PDB entry 8FXI | electron microscopy, 2.70 A resolution | chains B and C of the 8 polymer chains in the assembly

[Chain B (and C)]
Protein: RimK domain-containing protein ATP-grasp
Source organism: Stanieria sp. NIES-3757
Notes: chain C of this document is another copy of the same molecule, construct and numbering; everything in this record applies to it too
UniProt: A0A140K0M0 (A0A140K0M0_9CYAN); residue numbers follow UniProt; this construct covers 1-636
Sequence (642 residues; each row starts with the number of its first residue):
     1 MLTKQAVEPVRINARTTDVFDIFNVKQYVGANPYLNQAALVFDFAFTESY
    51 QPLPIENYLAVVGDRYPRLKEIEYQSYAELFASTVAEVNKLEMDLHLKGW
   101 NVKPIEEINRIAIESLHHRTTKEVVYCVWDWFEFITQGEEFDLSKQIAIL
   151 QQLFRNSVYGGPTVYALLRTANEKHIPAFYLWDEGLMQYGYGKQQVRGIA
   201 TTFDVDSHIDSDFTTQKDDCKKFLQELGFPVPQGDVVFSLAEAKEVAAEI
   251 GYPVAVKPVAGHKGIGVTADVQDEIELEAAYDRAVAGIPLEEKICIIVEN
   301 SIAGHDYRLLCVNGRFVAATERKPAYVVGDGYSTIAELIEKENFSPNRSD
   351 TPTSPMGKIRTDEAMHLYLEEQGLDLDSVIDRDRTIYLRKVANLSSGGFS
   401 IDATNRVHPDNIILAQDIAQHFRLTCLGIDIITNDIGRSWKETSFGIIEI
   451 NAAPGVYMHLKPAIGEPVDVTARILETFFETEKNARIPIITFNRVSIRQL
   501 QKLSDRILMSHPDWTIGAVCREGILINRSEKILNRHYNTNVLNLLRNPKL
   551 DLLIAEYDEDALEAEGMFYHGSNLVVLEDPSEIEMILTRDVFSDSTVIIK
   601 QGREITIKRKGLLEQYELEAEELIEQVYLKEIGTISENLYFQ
Unresolved in the structure: 1-6, 262-276, 637-642 (chain C: 1-6, 637-642)
Differences from the reference sequence: expression tag (637-642)
What the authors report for this chain:
  - binding site for 4x(beta-Asp-Arg): Thr163, Thr202, Asp212, Arg308, Ala453, Gly455
  - binding site for 4x(beta-Asp-Arg): His208, Asp212
  - mutagenesis - D362A, N393A, S395A: abolished catalytic activity
  - mutagenesis - R389A, Q416A/R528G: decreased catalytic activity
  - mutagenesis - Q416A/R528G (Tm change 10 degC): decreased stability

[How chain B and chain C interact]
Contacting residue pairs (16; chain B residue first):
  Gly314(B) - Leu612(C)
  Arg315(B) - Lys610(C)  hydrogen bond (side chain-backbone)
  Arg315(B) - Gly611(C)
  Arg315(B) - Leu612(C)
  Asp410(B) - Gln615(C)
  Ile412(B) - Leu613(C)  hydrophobic
  Gln416(B) - Leu612(C)
  Gln416(B) - Leu613(C)  hydrogen bond (side chain-backbone)
  Lys610(B) - Arg315(C)  hydrogen bond (backbone-side chain)
  Gly611(B) - Arg315(C)
  Leu612(B) - Gly314(C)
  Leu612(B) - Arg315(C)
  Leu612(B) - Gln416(C)
  Leu613(B) - Gln416(C)
  Gln615(B) - Pro409(C)
  Gln615(B) - Asp410(C)
Also at the interface, not in a pair above, chain B (12 interface residues in all): Pro409, Ile413
Also at the interface, not in a pair above, chain C (12 interface residues in all): Ile412, Ile413

[Summary]
Chain B and chain C each contribute 12 residues to their interface, with 3 hydrogen bonds. Polar pairs include
Arg315(B)-Lys610(C) and Gln416(B)-Leu613(C). The paper reports a binding site for 4x(beta-Asp-Arg) at
Thr163(B), Thr202(B) and Asp212(B) among others; D362A, N393A and S395A of chain B abolish catalytic activity;
5 substitutions were tested in all.
Chain B and chain C are both RimK domain-containing protein ATP-grasp (Stanieria sp. NIES-3757); the
structure, Cryo-EM structure of Stanieria sp. CphA2 in complex with ADPCP and 4x(beta-Asp-Arg), was determined
by electron microscopy, deposited together with 8FXH.
